PDB entry 9GCK | electron microscopy, 3.70 A resolution | chains A and C of the 6 polymer chains in the assembly

Chain A:
Name: Transcription factor tau 138 kDa subunit
Source organism: Saccharomyces cerevisiae
Reference sequence: P34111 (TFC3_YEAST); residues 1-1160 here = UniProt positions 1-1160
Sequence (1201 residues; numbered 1 to 1201; the number before each row is that of its first residue):
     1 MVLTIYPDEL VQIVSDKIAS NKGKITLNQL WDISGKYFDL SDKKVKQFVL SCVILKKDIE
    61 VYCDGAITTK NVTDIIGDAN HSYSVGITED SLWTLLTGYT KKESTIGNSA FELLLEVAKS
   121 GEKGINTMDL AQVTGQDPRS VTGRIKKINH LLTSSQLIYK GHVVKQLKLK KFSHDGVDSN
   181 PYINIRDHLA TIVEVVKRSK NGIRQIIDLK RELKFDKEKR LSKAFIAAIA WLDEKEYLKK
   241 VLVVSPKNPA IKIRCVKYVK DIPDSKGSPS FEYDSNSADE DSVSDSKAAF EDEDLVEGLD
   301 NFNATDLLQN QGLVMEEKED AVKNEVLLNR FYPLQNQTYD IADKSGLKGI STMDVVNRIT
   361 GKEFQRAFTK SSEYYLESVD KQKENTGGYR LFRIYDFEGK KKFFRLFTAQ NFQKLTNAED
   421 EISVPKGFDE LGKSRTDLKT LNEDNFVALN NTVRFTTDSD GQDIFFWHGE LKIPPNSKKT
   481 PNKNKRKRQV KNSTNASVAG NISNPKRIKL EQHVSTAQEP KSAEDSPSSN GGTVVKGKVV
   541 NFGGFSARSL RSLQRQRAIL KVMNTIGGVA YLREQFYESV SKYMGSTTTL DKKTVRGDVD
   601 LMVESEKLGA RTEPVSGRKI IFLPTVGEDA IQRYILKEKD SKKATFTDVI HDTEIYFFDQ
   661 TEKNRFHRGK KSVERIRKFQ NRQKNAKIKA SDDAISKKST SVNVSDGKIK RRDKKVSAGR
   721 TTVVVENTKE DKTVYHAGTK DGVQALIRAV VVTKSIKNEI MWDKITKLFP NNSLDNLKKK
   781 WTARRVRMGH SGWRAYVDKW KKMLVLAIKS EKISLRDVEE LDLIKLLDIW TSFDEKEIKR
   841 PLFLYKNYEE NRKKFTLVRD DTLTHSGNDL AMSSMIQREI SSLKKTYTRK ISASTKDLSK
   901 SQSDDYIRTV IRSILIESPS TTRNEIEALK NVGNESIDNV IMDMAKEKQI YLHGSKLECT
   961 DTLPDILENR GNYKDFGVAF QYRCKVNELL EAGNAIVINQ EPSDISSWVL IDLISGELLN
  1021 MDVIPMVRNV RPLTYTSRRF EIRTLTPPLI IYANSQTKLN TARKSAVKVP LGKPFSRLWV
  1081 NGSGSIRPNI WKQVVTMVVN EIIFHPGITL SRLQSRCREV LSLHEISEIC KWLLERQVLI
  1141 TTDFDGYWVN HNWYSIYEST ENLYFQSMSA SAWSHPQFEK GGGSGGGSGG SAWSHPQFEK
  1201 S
Not modelled in the structure: 1-731, 1161-1201
Construct notes: expression tag (1161-1201)
UniProt features mapped onto this chain:
  - modified residue: Ser546 (Phosphoserine)
  - mutagenesis: Gly349 (G349E: In TSV115; thermosensitive. Level of TFIIIC and its affinity for tDNA reduced ...)

Chain C:
Name: Transcription factor tau 95 kDa subunit
Source organism: Saccharomyces cerevisiae
Reference sequence: P32367 (TFC1_YEAST); residue numbers follow UniProt; this construct covers 1-593
Sequence (606 residues; each row starts with the number of its first residue; numbers below 1 keep their minus sign (His-12 is residue -12)):
   -12 HHHHHHENLY FQSMPVEEPL ATLSSIPDSS ADQAPPLIAD EFTLDLPRIP SLELPLNVST
    48 KHSSIQKAIK MCGGIEKVKE AFKEHGPIES QHGLQLYLND DTDSDGSKSY FNEHPVIGKR
   108 VPFRDESVIL KVTMPKGTLS KNNNSVKDSI KSLKDSNKLR VTPVSIVDNT IKFREMSDFQ
   168 IKLDNVPSAR EFKSSFGSLE WNNFKSFVNS VPDNDSQPQE NIGNLILDRS VKIPSTDFQL
   228 PPPPKLSMVG FPLLYKYKAN PFAKKKKNGV TEVKGTYIKN YQLFVHDLSD KTVIPSQAHE
   288 QVLYDFEVAK KTKVYPGTKS DSKFYESLEE CLKILRELFA RRPIWVKRHL DGIVPKKIHH
   348 TMKIALALIS YRFTMGPWRN TYIKFGIDPR SSVEYAQYQT EYFKIERKLL SSPIVKKNVP
   408 KPPPLVFESD TPGGIDSRFK FDGKRIPWYL MLQIDLLIGE PNIAEVFHNV EYLDKANELT
   468 GWFKELDLVK IRRIVKYELG CMVQGNYEYN KYKLKYFKTM LFVKESMVPE NKNSEEGMGV
   528 NTNKDADGDI NMDAGSQMSS NAIEEDKGIA AGDDFDDNGA ITEEPDDAAL ENEEMDTDQN
   588 LKVPAS
Not modelled in the structure: -12 to 20, 252-593
Construct notes: expression tag (-12 to 0)
UniProt features mapped onto this chain:
  - motif: Ala296 to Lys300 (Nuclear localization signal)
  - mutagenesis: Glu447 (E447K: Temperature-sensitive. TFCIII-DNA complexes present a shift in their 5' border, generate slow-migrating TFIIIB-DNA complexes upon stripping TFIIIC by heparin or heat treatment, and allow ...)

Chain A / chain C interface:
Residue-residue contacts (55):
  Phe843(A) with Ile25(C), hydrophobic; Glu28(C)
  Leu844(A) with Ile25(C); Ala26(C), hydrogen bond (backbone-backbone)
  Tyr845(A) with Pro23(C); Leu24(C); Ala26(C)
  Lys846(A) with Leu24(C), hydrogen bond (backbone-backbone); Ile25(C); Ala26(C); Asp27(C), salt bridge
  Glu850(A) with Pro23(C)
  Lys854(A) with Pro23(C)
  Met875(A) with Glu76(C); Val236(C), hydrophobic; Phe238(C), hydrophobic
  Ile876(A) with Ile75(C), hydrophobic; Glu76(C), hydrogen bond (backbone-side chain)
  Arg878(A) with Phe238(C); Pro239(C), hydrogen bond (side chain-backbone)
  Glu879(A) with Ile75(C); Lys106(C), salt bridge; Phe238(C)
  Ile880(A) with Ile75(C); Pro109(C), hydrophobic; Phe110(C), hydrophobic
  Ser882(A) with Arg161(C); Phe238(C)
  Leu883(A) with Ile75(C), hydrophobic; Lys106(C); Arg107(C); Val108(C); Lys159(C)
  Lys884(A) with Val108(C); Phe110(C); Asp112(C); Lys159(C)
  Lys885(A) with Lys159(C), hydrogen bond (backbone-side chain)
  Tyr887(A) with Glu40(C); Lys159(C); Arg161(C)
  Ile891(A) with Lys134(C)
  Asn972(A) with Lys243(C), hydrogen bond
  Asp1004(A) with Tyr244(C); Lys245(C); Ala246(C), hydrogen bond (side chain-backbone)
  Ser1007(A) with Tyr242(C), hydrogen bond; Tyr244(C)
  Trp1008(A) with Lys243(C); Tyr244(C), hydrophobic
  Ile1011(A) with Tyr242(C), hydrophobic; Tyr244(C), hydrophobic
  Asn1100(A) with Lys243(C), hydrogen bond
  Phe1104(A) with Lys243(C)
  Trp1153(A) with Tyr244(C)
Interface residues without a listed pair, chain A (30 interface residues in all): Asn847, Met872, Ser873, Thr886, Ser892
Interface residues without a listed pair, chain C (28 interface residues in all): Glu162, Leu241

Summary:
30 residues of chain A and 28 residues of chain C are in contact, with 9 hydrogen bonds and 2 salt bridges.
Polar contacts include Lys846(A)-Asp27(C), Glu879(A)-Lys106(C) and Ile876(A)-Glu76(C). From UniProt: one
mutagenesis site on chain A; one mutagenesis site on chain C.
Chain A is Transcription factor tau 138 kDa subunit and chain C is Transcription factor tau 95 kDa subunit,
both from Saccharomyces cerevisiae; the structure, yeast TFIIIC TauA subcomplex bound to a tRNA gene, was
determined by electron microscopy, deposited together with 9GC3.
